Entry 5ZNT (X-ray diffraction, 1.98 A resolution); this record covers chain A.

== Chain A ==
Molecule: chitin deacetylase
Source organism: Bombyx mori
UniProtKB: H9J9M0 (H9J9M0_BOMMO); residue numbers follow UniProt; this construct covers 161-539
Chain sequence (385 residues; numbered 161 to 545; the number before each row is that of its first residue):
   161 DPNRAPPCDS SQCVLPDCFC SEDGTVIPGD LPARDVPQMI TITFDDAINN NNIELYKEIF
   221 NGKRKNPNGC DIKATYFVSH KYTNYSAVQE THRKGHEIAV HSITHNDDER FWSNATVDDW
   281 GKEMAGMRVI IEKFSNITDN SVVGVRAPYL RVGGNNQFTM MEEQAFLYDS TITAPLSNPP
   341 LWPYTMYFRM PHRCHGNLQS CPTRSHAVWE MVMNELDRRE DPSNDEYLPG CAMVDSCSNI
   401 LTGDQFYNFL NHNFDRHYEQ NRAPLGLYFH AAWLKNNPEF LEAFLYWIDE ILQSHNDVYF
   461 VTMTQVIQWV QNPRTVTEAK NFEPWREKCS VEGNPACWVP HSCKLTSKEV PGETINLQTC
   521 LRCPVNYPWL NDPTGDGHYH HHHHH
Disordered / not traced: 161, 541-545
Construct notes: conflict Pro340 (Arg in H9J9M0), Trp342 (Cys in H9J9M0); expression tag (540-545)
Disulfides: Cys168-Cys180, Cys173-Cys178, Cys230-Cys489, Cys354-Cys361, Cys391-Cys397, Cys497-Cys520, Cys503-Cys523
Glycans and other covalent adducts: N-acetylglucosamine (NAG) linked to Asn244, Asn296
Metal / ion sites: Zn2+: Asp206, His261, His265
What the authors report for this chain:
  - Zn2+ coordination: Asp206, His261, His265
  - catalytic residues: Asp205

== Overview ==
N-acetylglucosamine is covalently linked to Asn244 and Asn296. Asp206, His261 and His265 coordinate Zn2+. From
the paper: the catalytic residue Asp205; Zn2+ coordination by Asp206, His261 and His265.
Chain A is chitin deacetylase (Bombyx mori); the structure, Insect chitin deacetylase, was determined by X-ray
diffraction (same publication as 5ZNS).
